Entry 1JX4 (X-ray diffraction, 1.70 A resolution); this record covers chains T and A of the 3 polymer chains in the assembly.

Chain T:
Molecule: 18-nt DNA strand
Sequence (18 nucleotides; numbered 1 to 18; the number before each row is that of its first residue):
     1 TTCATTAGTCCTTCCCCC
Not modelled in the structure: 1

Chain A:
Molecule: DNA polymerase IV (family Y)
From: Sulfolobus solfataricus
Notes: EC 2.7.7.7
UniProtKB: Q97W02 (DPO42_SULSO); numbering as in UniProt (aligned over 1-352)
Amino-acid sequence (352 residues; each row starts with the number of its first residue):
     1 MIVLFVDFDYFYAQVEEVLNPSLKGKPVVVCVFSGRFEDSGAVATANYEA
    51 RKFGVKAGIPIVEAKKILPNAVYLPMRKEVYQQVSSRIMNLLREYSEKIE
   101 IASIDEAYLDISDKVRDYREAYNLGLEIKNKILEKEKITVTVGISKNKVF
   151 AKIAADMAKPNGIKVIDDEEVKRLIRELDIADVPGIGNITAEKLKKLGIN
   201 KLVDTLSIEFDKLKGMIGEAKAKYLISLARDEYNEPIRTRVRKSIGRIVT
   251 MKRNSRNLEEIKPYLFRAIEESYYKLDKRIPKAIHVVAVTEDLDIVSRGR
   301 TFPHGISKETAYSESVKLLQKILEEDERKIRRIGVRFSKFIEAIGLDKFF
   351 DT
Not modelled in the structure: 342-352
Construct notes: modified residue (1, 76, 89, 157, 216, 251)
Modified positions: Mse1, Mse76, Mse89, Mse157, Mse216, Mse251 (selenomethionine; parent Met)
UniProt features mapped onto this chain:
  - active site: Glu106
  - binding site (Mg(2+)): Asp7, Asp105
  - site: Tyr12 (Substrate discrimination)
  - mutagenesis: Asp105 to Glu106 (Loss of function), Glu342 to Thr352 (Almost complete loss of interaction with PCNA)
Ion coordination: Ca2+: Asp7, Phe8, Asp105 (together with 2',3'-dideoxyadenosine-5'-diphosphate); Mg2+: Ala181, Ile186
Residues lining bound ligands: 2',3'-dideoxyadenosine-5'-diphosphate (ADI): Asp7, Phe8, Asp9, Tyr10, Phe11, Tyr12, Val43, Ala44, Thr45, Tyr48, Arg51, Ala57, Gly58, Mse76, Ile104, Asp105, Lys159
From the paper describing this entry:
  - catalytic residues: Asp7, Asp105, Glu106
  - mutagenesis - D105A/E106A: abolished catalytic activity
  - binding site for the 13-nt DNA strand: Lys152
  - binding site for 2',3'-dideoxyadenosine-5'-diphosphate: Asp7, Tyr10, Tyr12, Ala44 to Gly58, Asp105, Lys159
  - Ca2+ coordination: Asp7, Asp105
  - binding site for the 18-nt DNA strand (chain T): Gly41
  - contacts within the chain: Glu16-Arg77 (hydrogen bond)
  - specificity-determining residues: Ala57 (by similarity / conservation)

Chain T / chain A interface:
Residue-residue contacts - 38 pairs, chain T then chain A:
  DT2(T) - Phe37(A)  stacking on the base
  DC3(T) - Phe37(A)  phosphate contact
  DC3(T) - Pro60(A)  base contact
  DA4(T) - Phe37(A)  phosphate contact
  DA4(T) - Ser40(A)  phosphate contact
  DA4(T) - Gly41(A)  hydrogen bond to the phosphate
  DA4(T) - Pro60(A)  sugar contact
  DA4(T) - Leu293(A)  base contact
  DA4(T) - Arg331(A)  salt bridge to the phosphate
  DT5(T) - Val32(A)  phosphate contact
  DT5(T) - Ala42(A)  base contact
  DT5(T) - Gly58(A)  base contact
  DT5(T) - Thr250(A)  sugar contact
  DT5(T) - Arg331(A)  salt bridge to the phosphate
  DT5(T) - Arg332(A)  sugar contact
  DT6(T) - Val32(A)  sugar contact
  DT6(T) - Arg247(A)  hydrogen bond to the phosphate
  DT6(T) - Ile248(A)  phosphate contact
  DT6(T) - Val249(A)  phosphate contact
  DT6(T) - Thr250(A)  hydrogen bond to the phosphate
  DT6(T) - Arg332(A)  salt bridge to the phosphate
  DA7(T) - Arg247(A)  salt bridge to the phosphate
  DA7(T) - Ile248(A)  hydrogen bond to the phosphate
  DA7(T) - Lys275(A)  salt bridge to the phosphate
  DA7(T) - Arg336(A)  sugar contact
  DG8(T) - Arg242(A)  hydrogen bond to the phosphate
  DG8(T) - Ser244(A)  sugar contact
  DG8(T) - Ile245(A)  phosphate contact
  DG8(T) - Gly246(A)  hydrogen bond to the phosphate
  DG8(T) - Arg336(A)  salt bridge to the phosphate
  DT9(T) - Arg242(A)  salt bridge to the phosphate
  DT9(T) - Lys243(A)  hydrogen bond to the phosphate
  DT9(T) - Ser244(A)  hydrogen bond to the phosphate
  DC10(T) - Lys243(A)  salt bridge to the phosphate
  DC11(T) - Ala220(A)  phosphate contact
  DT12(T) - Gly218(A)  phosphate contact
  DT12(T) - Glu219(A)  hydrogen bond to the phosphate
  DT12(T) - Ala220(A)  hydrogen bond to the phosphate
Also at the interface, not in a pair above, chain A (31 interface residues in all): Ser34, Asp39, Glu63, Lys78, Lys221, Arg240, Val241

In short:
Chain T and chain A form an interface of 11 and 31 residues respectively, with 10 hydrogen bonds, 8 salt
bridges and 1 aromatic stacking contact. Polar pairs include DA4(T)-Gly41(A), DT6(T)-Arg247(A) and
DT6(T)-Thr250(A). Ligands of chain A: 2',3'-dideoxyadenosine-5'-diphosphate. From the paper: catalytic
residues Asp7(A), Asp105(A) and Glu106(A); D105A/E106A of chain A abolish catalytic activity.
Here chain T is an 18-nt DNA strand and chain A is DNA polymerase IV (family Y) (Sulfolobus solfataricus).
Entry 1JX4 (Crystal Structure of a Y-family DNA Polymerase in a Ternary Complex with DNA Substrates and an
...) was determined by X-ray diffraction (same publication as 1JXL).
